Entry 8UVP (electron microscopy, 3.60 A resolution); this record covers chains A and B of the 6 polymer chains in the assembly.

Chain A (and B):
Molecule: Transitional endoplasmic reticulum ATPase
Organism: Homo sapiens
Notes: EC 3.6.4.6; chain B of this document is another copy of the same molecule, construct and numbering; everything in this record applies to it too
UniProt: P55072 (TERA_HUMAN); residue numbers follow UniProt; this construct covers 1-806
Chain sequence (806 residues; numbered 1 to 806; the number before each row is that of its first residue):
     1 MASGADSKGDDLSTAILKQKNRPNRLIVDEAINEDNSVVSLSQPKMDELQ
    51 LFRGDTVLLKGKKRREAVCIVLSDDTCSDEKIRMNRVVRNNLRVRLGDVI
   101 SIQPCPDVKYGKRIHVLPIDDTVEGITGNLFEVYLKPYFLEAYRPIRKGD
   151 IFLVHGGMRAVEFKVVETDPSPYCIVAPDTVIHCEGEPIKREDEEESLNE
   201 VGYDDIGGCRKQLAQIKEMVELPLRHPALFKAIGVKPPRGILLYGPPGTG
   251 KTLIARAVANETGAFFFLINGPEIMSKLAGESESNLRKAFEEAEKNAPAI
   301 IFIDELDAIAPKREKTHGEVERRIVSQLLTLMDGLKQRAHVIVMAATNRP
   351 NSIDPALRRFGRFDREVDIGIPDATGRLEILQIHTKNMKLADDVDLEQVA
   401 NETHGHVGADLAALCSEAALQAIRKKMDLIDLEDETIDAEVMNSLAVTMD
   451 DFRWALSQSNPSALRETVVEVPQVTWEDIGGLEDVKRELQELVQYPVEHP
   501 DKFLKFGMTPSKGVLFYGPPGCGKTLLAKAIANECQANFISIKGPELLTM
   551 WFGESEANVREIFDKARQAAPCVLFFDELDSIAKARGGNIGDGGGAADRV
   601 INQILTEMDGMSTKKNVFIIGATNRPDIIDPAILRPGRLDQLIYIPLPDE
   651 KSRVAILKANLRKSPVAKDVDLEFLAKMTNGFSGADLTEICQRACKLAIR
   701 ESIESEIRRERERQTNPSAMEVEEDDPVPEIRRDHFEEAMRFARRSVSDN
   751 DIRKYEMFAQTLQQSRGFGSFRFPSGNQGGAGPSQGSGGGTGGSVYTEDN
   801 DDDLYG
Disordered / not traced: 1-195, 715-725, 762-806
Differences from the reference sequence: engineered mutation His155 (Arg in P55072)
Residues lining bound ligands:
  - ADP (adenosine-5'-diphosphate), molecule 1: Asp205, Ile206, Gly207, Gly248, Thr249, Gly250, Lys251, Thr252, Leu253, Asp304, Ile380, His384, Gly408, Ala409
  - ADP, molecule 2: Asp478, Ile479, Gly480, Gly521, Cys522, Gly523, Lys524, Thr525, Leu526, Asp577, Glu578, Ile656, Gly684, Ala685, Thr688
  - XO8 (2-[(4P)-4-(4-{[(4P)-5-(cyclohexylsulfanyl)-4-(pyridin-3-yl)-4H-1,2,4-triazol-3-yl]methoxy}-2,5-difluorophenyl)-2H-1,2,3-triazol-2-yl]-1-[(2R,6S)-2,6-dimethylmorpholin-4-yl]ethan-1-one): Leu492, Val493, Pro496, Val497, Pro500, Phe503, Leu504, Met508, Thr509, Pro510, Lys512, Cys535, Ala537, Pro571, Cys572, Val573, Lys615, Asn616, Phe618
Swiss-Prot annotation at these positions:
  - region: Thr797 to Gly806 (Interaction with UBXN6)
  - motif: Asp802 to Gly806 (PIM motif)
  - binding site (ATP): Pro247 to Leu253, Asn348, His384, Gly521 to Leu526
  - modified residue: Ala2 (N-acetylalanine), Ser3 (Phosphoserine), Ser7 (Phosphoserine), Ser13 (Phosphoserine), Ser37 (Phosphoserine), Lys315 (N6,N6,N6-trimethyllysine), Thr436 (Phosphothreonine), Ser462 (Phosphoserine), Lys502 (N6-acetyllysine), Lys505 (N6-acetyllysine), Lys668 (N6-acetyllysine), Ser702 (Phosphoserine), Lys754 (N6-acetyllysine), Ser770 (Phosphoserine), Ser775 (Phosphoserine), Ser787 (Phosphoserine), Tyr805 (Phosphotyrosine)
  - cross-link (Glycyl lysine isopeptide (Lys-Gly)): Lys8 (interchain with G-Cter in SUMO2), Lys18 (interchain with G-Cter in SUMO2)
  - natural variant: Arg95 (R95G: In IBMPFD1), Gly97 (G97E: In CMT2Y), Ile126 (I126F: In IBMPFD1; uncertain significance), Arg159 (R159G: In FTDALS6; R159H: In IBMPFD1), Ala160 (A160T: In IBMPFD1; uncertain significance), Glu185 (E185K: In CMT2Y), Arg191 (R191Q: In FTDALS6 and IBMPFD1), Leu198 (L198W: In IBMPFD1), Ala232 (A232E: In IBMPFD1), Ile254 (I254F: In IBMPFD1; uncertain significance), Ile369 (I369T: In IBMPFD1; uncertain significance), Asn387 (N387H: In IBMPFD1; uncertain significance), 1 further natural variant entry in UniProt
  - mutagenesis: Phe52 to Asp55 (Abolishes interaction with NPLOC4; when associated with A-110), Arg53 (R53A: Minor effect on affinity for ATP and ADP), Arg86 (R86A: Strongly increased affinity for ATP. Strongly reduced affinity for ADP), Tyr110 (Y110A: Abolishes interaction with NPLOC4; when associated with 52-A--A-55), Arg113 to His115 (Severely reduced binding to DERL1), Phe131 (F131R: Severely reduced binding to DERL1), Leu140 (L140D: Severely reduced binding to DERL1), Asp179 (D179R: No effect on binding to DERL1), His183 (H183W: Severely reduced binding to DERL1), Lys251 (K251Q: Impairs ERAD degradation of HMGCR and does not inhibit interaction with RHBDD1; when associated with Q-524), Glu305 (E305Q: Defect in ubiquitin-dependent protein degradation by the proteasome; when associated with Q-578), Lys312 (K312A: Does not affect methylation by VCPKMT), 8 further mutagenesis entries in UniProt
From the paper describing this entry:
  - mutagenesis - P510S (30-fold), K512N, N616F (30-fold), F618S (30-fold): decreased binding to XO8
  - disease-associated variants - R155H: increased catalytic activity (citing earlier work)

Chain A / chain B interface:
Pairs across the interface - 92 pairs, chain A then chain B:
  Asn199(A) - Gln337(B)
  Pro247(A) - Phe360(B)
  Pro272(A) - Ser326(B)
  Pro272(A) - Thr330(B)
  Glu273(A) - Thr330(B)
  Met275(A) - Arg323(B)  hydrogen bond
  Met275(A) - Ser326(B)
  Ser276(A) - Glu283(B)
  Ser276(A) - Arg323(B)
  Ser276(A) - Ser326(B)
  Ser276(A) - Gln327(B)
  Glu305(A) - Ala356(B)
  Glu305(A) - Arg362(B)  salt bridge
  Asp307(A) - Arg313(B)
  Pro311(A) - Arg313(B)
  Lys315(A) - Arg313(B)
  Gly318(A) - Glu319(B)
  Val320(A) - Arg323(B)
  Glu321(A) - Arg313(B)  salt bridge
  Glu321(A) - Glu319(B)
  Glu321(A) - Arg322(B)  salt bridge
  Met388(A) - Gly234(B)
  Glu402(A) - Thr613(B)
  Glu402(A) - Lys615(B)  salt bridge
  His404(A) - Thr613(B)
  Ala409(A) - Phe360(B)  hydrophobic
  Asp410(A) - Phe360(B)
  Ser416(A) - Val235(B)
  Ser416(A) - Arg365(B)
  Ile423(A) - Leu222(B)  hydrophobic
  Arg424(A) - Glu218(B)  salt bridge
  Met427(A) - Glu218(B)
  Met427(A) - Glu221(B)
  Leu432(A) - His226(B)  hydrogen bond (backbone-side chain)
  Glu433(A) - His226(B)  hydrogen bond (backbone-side chain)
  Thr436(A) - His226(B)
  Ile437(A) - Ala228(B)  hydrophobic
  Met442(A) - Ile233(B)  hydrophobic
  Ser457(A) - Lys614(B)
  Gln458(A) - Ala570(B)
  Gln458(A) - Pro571(B)
  Gln458(A) - Lys614(B)
  Gln458(A) - Asn616(B)
  Pro461(A) - Arg567(B)
  Pro461(A) - Gln568(B)
  Leu464(A) - Phe360(B)  hydrophobic
  Arg465(A) - Arg567(B)
  Arg465(A) - Gly610(B)  hydrogen bond (side chain-backbone)
  Arg465(A) - Thr613(B)
  Pro545(A) - Asn602(B)
  Pro545(A) - Thr606(B)
  Leu548(A) - Ala597(B)  hydrophobic
  Leu548(A) - Asn602(B)
  Thr549(A) - Glu556(B)
  Thr549(A) - Asn602(B)  hydrogen bond
  Thr549(A) - Gln603(B)
  Phe552(A) - Ala597(B)  hydrophobic
  Phe552(A) - Asp598(B)
  Phe552(A) - Arg599(B)  hydrogen bond (backbone-side chain)
  Phe552(A) - Asn602(B)
  Gly553(A) - Arg599(B)
  Lys584(A) - Gly595(B)
  Ala585(A) - Gly594(B)
  Ala585(A) - Gly595(B)  hydrogen bond (backbone-backbone)
  Ala585(A) - Ala597(B)  hydrophobic
  Arg586(A) - Gly594(B)
  Gly587(A) - Gly594(B)
  Gly587(A) - Gly595(B)
  Ser664(A) - Phe506(B)
  Pro665(A) - Phe506(B)
  Gln692(A) - Met508(B)  hydrogen bond
  Cys695(A) - Phe506(B)  hydrophobic
  Cys695(A) - Gly507(B)  hydrogen bond (side chain-backbone)
  Lys696(A) - Glu491(B)  salt bridge
  Lys696(A) - Gln641(B)
  Ile699(A) - Lys502(B)
  Ile699(A) - Phe503(B)  hydrophobic
  Arg700(A) - Arg487(B)  hydrogen bond (side chain-backbone)
  Arg700(A) - Gln490(B)
  Arg700(A) - Glu491(B)
  Arg700(A) - Tyr495(B)
  Ser702(A) - Phe506(B)
  Ile703(A) - Tyr495(B)  hydrophobic
  Ile703(A) - Lys502(B)
  Glu706(A) - His499(B)  salt bridge
  Ile707(A) - Tyr495(B)
  Asp726(A) - Lys502(B)  salt bridge
  Pro729(A) - Lys505(B)
  Pro729(A) - Phe506(B)
  Phe742(A) - Ala759(B)
  Phe742(A) - Thr761(B)
  Arg744(A) - Gln760(B)  hydrogen bond (side chain-backbone)
Other interface residues (no listed pair), chain A (68 interface residues in all): Gly248, Leu278, Asp304, Ala308, His317, Val407, Glu417, Leu420, Glu546, Glu578, Lys663, Ile731
Other interface residues (no listed pair), chain B (64 interface residues in all): Leu229, Lys231, His317, Leu329, Arg359, Glu488, Thr509, Ala596, Leu605, Arg635

In short:
Chain A and chain B form an interface of 68 and 64 residues respectively; the contacts include 11 hydrogen
bonds and 8 salt bridges. Polar pairs include Glu305(A)-Arg362(B), Glu321(A)-Arg313(B) and
Glu321(A)-Arg322(B). The paper reports that P510S, K512N and N616F of chain A, among others, reduce binding to
XO8; R155H of chain A increases catalytic activity.
Chain A and chain B are both Transitional endoplasmic reticulum ATPase (Homo sapiens); the structure, Human
p97/VCP R155H mutant structure with a triazole inhibitor (NSC819701/up), was determined by electron
microscopy, deposited together with 8UV2, 8UVO, 8UVQ and 9BOQ.
